4PG8 - chains A and B; structure by X-ray diffraction, 2.20 A resolution.

== Chain A (and B) ==
Protein: Homoserine dehydrogenase
Organism: Staphylococcus aureus M1064
Notes: EC 1.1.1.3; chain B of this document is another copy of the same molecule, construct and numbering; everything in this record applies to it too
UniProt: N6FDB4 (N6FDB4_STAAU); residues 1-426 here = UniProt positions 1-426
Sequence (468 residues; each row starts with the number of its first residue; numbers below 1 keep their minus sign (Met-19 is residue -19)):
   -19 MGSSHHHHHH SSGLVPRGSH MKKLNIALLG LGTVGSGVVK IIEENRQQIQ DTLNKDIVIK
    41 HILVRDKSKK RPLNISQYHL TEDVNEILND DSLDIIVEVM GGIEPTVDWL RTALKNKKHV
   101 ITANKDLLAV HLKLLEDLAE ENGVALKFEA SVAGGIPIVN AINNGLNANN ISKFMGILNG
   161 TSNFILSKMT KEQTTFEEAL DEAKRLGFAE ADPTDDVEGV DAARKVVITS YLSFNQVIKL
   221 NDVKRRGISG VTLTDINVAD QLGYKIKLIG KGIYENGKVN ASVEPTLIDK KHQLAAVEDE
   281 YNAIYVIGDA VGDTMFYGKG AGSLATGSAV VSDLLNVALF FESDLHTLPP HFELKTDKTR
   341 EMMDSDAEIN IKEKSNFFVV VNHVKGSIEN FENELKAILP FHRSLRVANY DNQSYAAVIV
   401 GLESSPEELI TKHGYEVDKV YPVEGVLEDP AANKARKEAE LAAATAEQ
Unresolved in the structure: -19 to -1, 136, 138-148, 323-327, 342-352, 427-448 (chain B: -19 to 0, 134-135, 141-149, 289-290, 322-329, 335-352, 428-448)
Differences from the reference sequence: initiating methionine (-19); expression tag (-18 to 0, 427-448)

== How chain A and chain B interact ==
Residue-residue contacts - 42 pairs, chain A then chain B:
  Lys20(A) with Glu333(B); Leu334(B)
  Glu24(A) with His331(B); Phe332(B); Glu333(B)
  Asn25(A) with Pro330(B); His331(B)
  Gln28(A) with Pro330(B); His331(B)
  Gln273(A) with Gln273(B), hydrogen bond (side chain-backbone); Ala276(B); Val277(B); Met295(B); Tyr297(B)
  Ala276(A) with Gln273(B), hydrogen bond (backbone-side chain)
  Val277(A) with Gln273(B)
  Tyr281(A) with Gly292(B); Asp293(B), hydrogen bond (side chain-backbone)
  Tyr285(A) with Tyr297(B), hydrophobic
  Asp293(A) with Tyr281(B), hydrogen bond (backbone-side chain); Gly298(B)
  Thr294(A) with Tyr297(B)
  Met295(A) with Gln273(B); Met295(B), hydrophobic; Phe296(B); Tyr297(B), hydrogen bond (backbone-backbone)
  Phe296(A) with Met295(B)
  Tyr297(A) with Gln273(B), hydrogen bond; Thr294(B); Met295(B), hydrogen bond (backbone-backbone)
  Gly298(A) with Asp293(B)
  Pro330(A) with Gln28(B)
  His331(A) with Asn25(B); Gln28(B), hydrogen bond (backbone-side chain)
  Phe332(A) with Ile21(B), hydrophobic; Asn25(B)
  Glu333(A) with Glu24(B); Asn25(B), hydrogen bond (backbone-side chain)
  Leu334(A) with Glu24(B)
  Lys335(A) with Glu24(B)
  Thr336(A) with Glu24(B), hydrogen bond (backbone-side chain)
  Asp337(A) with Leu304(B)
Also at the interface, not in a pair above, chain A (26 interface residues in all): Gly292, Lys299, Pro329
Also at the interface, not in a pair above, chain B (27 interface residues in all): Lys20, Tyr285, Lys299, Ser308, Val311, Leu315

== In short ==
The interface between chain A and chain B involves 26 residues on one side and 27 on the other, with 10
hydrogen bonds. Among the polar pairs are Gln273(A)-Gln273(B), Ala276(A)-Gln273(B) and Tyr281(A)-Asp293(B).
Chain A and chain B are both Homoserine dehydrogenase (Staphylococcus aureus M1064); the structure, Crystal
structure of S. aureus Homoserine Dehydrogenase at pH8.5, was determined by X-ray diffraction (same
publication as 4PG6, 4PG4, 4PG5 and 4PG7).
